Entry 6VWK (electron microscopy, 3.30 A resolution); this record covers chains I and Q of the 13 polymer chains in the assembly.

Chain I (and Q):
Name: ATP synthase subunit c
Source organism: Escherichia coli
Notes: chain Q of this document is another copy of the same molecule, construct and numbering; everything in this record applies to it too
Reference sequence: F4TL55 (F4TL55_ECOLX); residues 1-79 here = UniProt positions 1-79
Chain sequence (79 residues; numbered 1 to 79; the number before each row is that of its first residue):
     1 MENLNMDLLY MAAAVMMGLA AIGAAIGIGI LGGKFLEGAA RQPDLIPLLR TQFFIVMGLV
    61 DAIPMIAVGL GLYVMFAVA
Not modelled in the structure: 1-2
Reported in the primary citation:
  - catalytic residues: Asp61 (citing earlier work)
  - conformationally variable residues (side-chain flip): Asp61

How chain I and chain Q interact:
Residue-residue contacts (57; chain I residue first):
  Leu8(I) - Asp7(Q)
  Leu9(I) - Tyr10(Q)  hydrophobic
  Ala12(I) - Ala14(Q)
  Met16(I) - Ala14(Q)  hydrophobic
  Met16(I) - Met17(Q)  hydrophobic
  Leu19(I) - Gly18(Q)
  Leu19(I) - Ile22(Q)
  Ala20(I) - Ala21(Q)  hydrophobic
  Ile22(I) - Ile22(Q)  hydrophobic
  Gly23(I) - Ala25(Q)
  Gly23(I) - Ile26(Q)
  Ala24(I) - Ala25(Q)
  Ile26(I) - Ile26(Q)  hydrophobic
  Gly27(I) - Ala25(Q)
  Gly27(I) - Ile26(Q)
  Gly27(I) - Gly29(Q)
  Ile30(I) - Gly29(Q)
  Leu31(I) - Gly29(Q)
  Leu31(I) - Gly32(Q)
  Leu31(I) - Gly33(Q)
  Leu31(I) - Leu36(Q)  hydrophobic
  Lys34(I) - Gly33(Q)
  Gly38(I) - Ala40(Q)
  Arg41(I) - Glu37(Q)  salt bridge
  Arg41(I) - Arg41(Q)
  Gln42(I) - Ala40(Q)  hydrogen bond (side chain-backbone)
  Leu45(I) - Ala40(Q)
  Leu45(I) - Pro43(Q)  hydrophobic
  Leu48(I) - Ile46(Q)  hydrophobic
  Leu49(I) - Leu36(Q)
  Leu49(I) - Ala39(Q)
  Leu49(I) - Ala40(Q)
  Gln52(I) - Phe35(Q)
  Gln52(I) - Leu36(Q)
  Gln52(I) - Ile46(Q)
  Gln52(I) - Arg50(Q)  hydrogen bond
  Phe53(I) - Leu36(Q)
  Val56(I) - Phe35(Q)  hydrophobic
  Val56(I) - Phe53(Q)  hydrophobic
  Leu59(I) - Phe53(Q)  hydrophobic
  Leu59(I) - Met57(Q)  hydrophobic
  Val60(I) - Ala25(Q)
  Val60(I) - Ile28(Q)  hydrophobic
  Val60(I) - Gly29(Q)
  Ile63(I) - Ala21(Q)  hydrophobic
  Ile63(I) - Ala24(Q)  hydrophobic
  Ile63(I) - Asp61(Q)
  Ile63(I) - Met65(Q)  hydrophobic
  Pro64(I) - Ala25(Q)  hydrophobic
  Ile66(I) - Val68(Q)  hydrophobic
  Leu70(I) - Met17(Q)  hydrophobic
  Leu70(I) - Leu72(Q)  hydrophobic
  Leu70(I) - Met75(Q)  hydrophobic
  Leu70(I) - Phe76(Q)  hydrophobic
  Tyr73(I) - Tyr10(Q)
  Tyr73(I) - Phe76(Q)
  Val78(I) - Tyr10(Q)
Other interface residues (no listed pair), chain I (39 interface residues in all): Asn3, Leu4, Asn5, Val15, Phe35, Glu37, Ala67, Val74
Other interface residues (no listed pair), chain Q (38 interface residues in all): Asn3, Leu4, Met11, Leu19, Ala20, Ile30, Phe54

Summary:
The interface between chain I and chain Q involves 39 residues on one side and 38 on the other; the contacts
include 2 hydrogen bonds and 1 salt bridge. Among the polar pairs are Arg41(I)-Glu37(Q), Gln42(I)-Ala40(Q) and
Gln52(I)-Arg50(Q). The paper reports the catalytic residue Asp61(I); conformational variability at Asp61(I).
Both chains are ATP synthase subunit c (Escherichia coli). Entry 6VWK (E. coli ATP Synthase ADP Sub-state 3a
Fo Focussed) was determined by electron microscopy together with 6OQR, 6OQS, 6OQT, 6OQU, 6OQV, 6OQW and 3
further entries from the same study.
